8ST0 - chains H and I of the 11 polymer chains in the assembly; structure by electron microscopy, 2.40 A resolution.

Chain H:
Name: IgG1 Kappa Light Chain
Organism: Mus musculus
Chain sequence (238 residues; row label = number of the first residue in the row; numbers below 1 keep their minus sign (Met-18 is residue -18)):
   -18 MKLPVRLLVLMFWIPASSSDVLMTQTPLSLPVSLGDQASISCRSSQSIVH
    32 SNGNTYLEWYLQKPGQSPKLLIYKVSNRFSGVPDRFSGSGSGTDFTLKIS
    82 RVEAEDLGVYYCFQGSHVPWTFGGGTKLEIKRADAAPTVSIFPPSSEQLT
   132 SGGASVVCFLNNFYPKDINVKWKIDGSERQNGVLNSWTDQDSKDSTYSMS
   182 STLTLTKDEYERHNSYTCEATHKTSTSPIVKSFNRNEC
Not modelled in the structure: -18 to 0, 219
Disulfides: Cys23-Cys93, Cys139-Cys199

Chain I:
Name: IgG1 Heavy Chain
Organism: Mus musculus
Chain sequence (462 residues; numbered -17 to 444; the number before each row is that of its first residue; numbers below 1 keep their minus sign (Met-17 is residue -17)):
   -17 MEWTWVFLFLLSVTAGVHSQVQLQQSGAEVMKPGASVKISCKGTGYTFSS
    33 YWIEWVKQRPGHGLERIGEILPGSGSTNYNEKFRGKATFTADKSSKTAYM
    83 QLSSLTSEDSAVYYCARYLPYYYAMDYWGQGTSVTVSSAKTTPPSVYPLA
   133 PGSAAQTNSMVTLGCLVKGYFPEPVTVTWNSGSLSSGVHTFPAVLQSDLY
   183 TLSSSVTVPSSTWPSETVTCNVAHPASSTKVDKKIVPRDCGCKPCICTVP
   233 EVSSVFIFPPKPKDVLTITLTPKVTCVVVDISKDDPEVQFSWFVDDVEVH
   283 TAQTQPREEQFNSTFRSVSELPIMHQDWLNGKEFKCRVNSAAFPAPIEKT
   333 ISKTKGRPKAPQVYTIPPPKEQMAKDKVSLTCMITDFFPEDITVEWQWNG
   383 QPAENYKNTQPIMDTDGSYFVYSKLNVQKSNWEAGNTFTCSVLHEGLHNH
   433 HTEKSLSHSPGK
Not modelled in the structure: -17 to 2, 221-444
Disulfides: Cys23-Cys97, Cys147-Cys202

Chain H / chain I interface:
Pairs across the interface (74; chain H residue first):
  Asp1(H) with Glu63(I), hydrogen bond (side chain-backbone)
  Tyr37(H) with Tyr103(I)
  Glu39(H) with Ala106(I)
  Tyr41(H) with Ala106(I); Met107(I), hydrogen bond
  Gln43(H) with Gln40(I), hydrogen bond; Tyr96(I)
  Gln47(H) with Tyr96(I)
  Ser48(H) with Tyr96(I); Trp110(I); Gly111(I)
  Pro49(H) with Leu46(I), hydrophobic; Trp110(I)
  Leu51(H) with Ala106(I); Met107(I)
  Lys55(H) with Tyr103(I)
  Phe60(H) with Asp108(I)
  Tyr92(H) with Gly45(I); Leu46(I)
  Phe94(H) with Tyr100(I)
  Gly96(H) with Tyr100(I); Tyr103(I)
  Val99(H) with Asn60(I)
  Pro100(H) with Arg48(I); Asn62(I)
  Trp101(H) with Glu36(I); Arg48(I), hydrogen bond (backbone-side chain); Glu51(I); Asn62(I); Tyr100(I), hydrophobic; Pro102(I), hydrophobic
  Thr102(H) with Asn62(I)
  Phe103(H) with Leu46(I)
  Ser121(H) with Thr144(I), hydrogen bond
  Phe123(H) with Leu131(I); Ala132(I); Pro133(I), hydrophobic; Thr144(I); Leu145(I); Gly146(I)
  Pro124(H) with Leu131(I); Gly134(I); Arg220(I), hydrogen bond (backbone-side chain)
  Pro125(H) with Arg220(I), hydrogen bond (backbone-side chain)
  Ser126(H) with Pro130(I), hydrogen bond (side chain-backbone); Leu131(I)
  Glu128(H) with Tyr129(I)
  Gln129(H) with Tyr129(I)
  Ser132(H) with Tyr129(I), hydrogen bond
  Ser136(H) with Leu131(I); Leu148(I)
  Val138(H) with Leu131(I), hydrophobic; Leu148(I), hydrophobic
  Phe140(H) with Phe173(I), hydrophobic; Ser185(I); Ser187(I)
  Asn142(H) with His171(I), hydrogen bond; Phe173(I); Ser187(I), hydrogen bond
  Asn143(H) with His171(I)
  Ser167(H) with Phe173(I); Val176(I)
  Trp168(H) with Pro174(I)
  Thr169(H) with Thr172(I); Phe173(I)
  Asp172(H) with His171(I), salt bridge
  Lys174(H) with Gly169(I)
  Ser179(H) with His171(I), hydrogen bond; Phe173(I)
  Met180(H) with Phe173(I)
  Ser181(H) with Phe173(I)
  Phe214(H) with Ala136(I)
  Glu218(H) with Ser135(I), hydrogen bond; Ala136(I)
Other interface residues (no listed pair), chain H (51 interface residues in all): His31, Ser97, Gly105, Ile122, Leu165, Thr177, Thr183, Ser213, Asn215
Other interface residues (no listed pair), chain I (43 interface residues in all): Val38, Tyr61, Val170, Gln178

Summary:
Chain H and chain I form an interface of 51 and 43 residues respectively; the contacts include 13 hydrogen
bonds and 1 salt bridge. Among the polar pairs are Asp172(H)-His171(I), Asp1(H)-Glu63(I) and
Tyr41(H)-Met107(I).
Chain H is IgG1 Kappa Light Chain and chain I is IgG1 Heavy Chain, both from Mus musculus; the structure, The
2alpha3beta stoichiometry of full-length human alpha4beta2 nicotinic acetylcholine receptor in complex with
acetylcholine, was determined by electron microscopy together with 8SSZ, 8ST1, 8ST2 and 8ST3 from the same
study.
